Entry 8ABI (electron microscopy, 3.00 A resolution); this record covers chains C and H of the 20 polymer chains in the assembly.

== Chain C ==
Name: Cytochrome b
Source organism: Yarrowia lipolytica
UniProtKB: Q9B6D0 (CYB_YARLI); residues 1-385 here = UniProt positions 1-385
Sequence (385 residues; numbered 1 to 385; the number before each row is that of its first residue):
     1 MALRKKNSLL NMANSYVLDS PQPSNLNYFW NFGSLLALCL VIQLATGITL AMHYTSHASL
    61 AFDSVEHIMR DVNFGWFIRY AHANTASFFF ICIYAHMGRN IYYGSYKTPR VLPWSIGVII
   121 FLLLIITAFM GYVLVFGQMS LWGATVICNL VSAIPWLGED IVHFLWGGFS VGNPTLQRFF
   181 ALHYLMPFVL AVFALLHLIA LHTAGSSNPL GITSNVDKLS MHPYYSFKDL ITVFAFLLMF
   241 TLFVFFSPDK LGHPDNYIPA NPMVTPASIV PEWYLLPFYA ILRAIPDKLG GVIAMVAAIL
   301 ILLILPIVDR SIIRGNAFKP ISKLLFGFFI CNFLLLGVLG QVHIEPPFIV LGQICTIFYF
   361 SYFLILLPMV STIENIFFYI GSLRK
Disordered / not traced: 384-385
UniProt features mapped onto this chain:
  - binding site (heme b): His82, His96, His183, His197
  - binding site (a ubiquinone): His202
Ion coordination: heme Fe site 1: His82, His183; heme Fe site 2: His96, His197
Residues lining bound ligands:
  - AWB ([(2R,3S,6S,7R,8R)-3-[(3-formamido-2-oxidanyl-phenyl)carbonylamino]-8-hexyl-2,6-dimethyl-4,9-bis(oxidanylidene)-1,5-dioxonan-7-yl] 3-methylbutanoate): Ala13, Tyr16, Val17, Gln22, Leu26, Trp30, Asn31, Gly33, Ser34, Ala37, Leu40, Ala191, Ala194, Leu195, Leu198, Ser206, Met221, Tyr225, Lys228, Asp229
  - heme (HEM), molecule 1: Trp30, Gly33, Ser34, Leu36, Ala37, Leu40, Phe89, Ile93, His96, Met97, Arg99, Asn100, Ser105, Arg110, Pro113, Trp114, Gly117, Val118, Ile120, Phe121, Leu190, Ala194, His197, Leu198, Leu201, Ser206, Ser207
  - heme (HEM), molecule 2: Leu40, Gln43, Leu44, Gly47, Ile48, Leu50, Ala51, Tyr54, Val65, Arg79, His82, Ala83, Ala86, Phe89, Leu124, Thr127, Ala128, Gly131, Tyr132, Leu134, Val135, Phe180, His183, Tyr184, Pro187, Leu190, Tyr274
  - 1,2-diacyl-sn-glycero-3-phosphocholine (PC1): Asn27, Phe29, Tyr94, Ala95, Met97, Gly98, Arg99, Tyr102, Tyr103, Pro209, Leu210, Ala317, Phe318, Lys323, Phe326, Gly327, Ile330, Cys331, Phe333
  - phosphatidylethanolamine (PTY), molecule 1: Ser34, Ala37, Leu38, Val41, His222, Pro223, Ser226, Phe227, Asp229, Leu230, Val233, Phe234
  - phosphatidylethanolamine (PTY), molecule 2: Ile42, Phe74, Phe77, Phe234, Leu237, Phe240, Phe245
From the paper describing this entry:
  - conformationally variable residues (order/disorder transition, side-chain flip): Trp142, Ile269

== Chain H ==
Name: Cytochrome b-c1 complex subunit 8
Source organism: Yarrowia lipolytica
UniProtKB: Q6C387 (Q6C387_YARLI); residues 3-95 here correspond to UniProt positions 1-93 (UniProt number = residue number - 2)
Sequence (93 residues; numbered 3 to 95; the number before each row is that of its first residue):
     3 MGGNGHYMGW WGHMGSPPQK GIAGYTISPF AARPFAGVVH AAIFNTFRRT KNQALFVILP
    63 VSFFYYVWTQ ASEKNEWLYT KAGRHELAKA LAE
Disordered / not traced: 3-8, 94-95
Residues lining bound ligands: 1,2-diacyl-sn-glycero-3-phosphocholine (PC1): Gln55, Phe58, Val59, Val63

== How chain C and chain H interact ==
Contacting residue pairs - 57 pairs, chain C then chain H:
  Ser15(C) - Trp12(H)
  Asp19(C) - Trp12(H)
  Asp19(C) - Trp13(H)  hydrogen bond (backbone-side chain)
  Ser20(C) - Trp12(H)
  Pro21(C) - Met10(H)
  Pro21(C) - Trp12(H)
  Pro21(C) - Trp13(H)  hydrophobic
  Pro21(C) - Met16(H)  hydrophobic
  Pro109(C) - Tyr9(H)  hydrophobic
  His202(C) - Met10(H)
  His202(C) - Trp12(H)
  Thr203(C) - Met10(H)  hydrogen bond (backbone-backbone)
  Ala204(C) - Met10(H)
  Gly205(C) - Met10(H)
  Asn215(C) - Tyr9(H)  hydrogen bond (side chain-backbone)
  Asn215(C) - Met10(H)
  Asn215(C) - Met16(H)
  Asn215(C) - Ser18(H)
  Val216(C) - Ser18(H)
  Val216(C) - Gln21(H)  hydrogen bond (backbone-side chain)
  Lys218(C) - Met10(H)
  Lys218(C) - Trp13(H)
  Lys218(C) - Met16(H)
  Leu219(C) - Trp13(H)
  Ser220(C) - Trp13(H)
  Pro320(C) - Phe58(H)
  Lys323(C) - Gln55(H)  hydrogen bond
  Lys323(C) - Phe58(H)
  Leu324(C) - Phe58(H)
  Gly327(C) - Pro62(H)
  Phe328(C) - Pro62(H)  hydrophobic
  Phe328(C) - Phe65(H)  hydrophobic
  Phe328(C) - Phe66(H)
  Cys331(C) - Pro62(H)  hydrophobic
  Cys331(C) - Val63(H)  hydrophobic
  Cys331(C) - Phe66(H)  hydrophobic
  Asn332(C) - Phe66(H)
  Leu335(C) - Phe66(H)  hydrophobic
  Leu335(C) - Val69(H)  hydrophobic
  Val338(C) - Trp70(H)  hydrophobic
  Val342(C) - Trp70(H)  hydrophobic
  Glu345(C) - Asn77(H)  hydrogen bond
  Glu345(C) - Tyr81(H)
  Pro346(C) - Asn77(H)  hydrogen bond (backbone-side chain)
  Pro346(C) - Leu80(H)
  Pro346(C) - Tyr81(H)
  Pro346(C) - Leu89(H)  hydrophobic
  Pro346(C) - Leu93(H)
  Pro347(C) - Ala73(H)
  Pro347(C) - Lys76(H)
  Pro347(C) - Asn77(H)
  Phe348(C) - Trp70(H)  hydrophobic
  Phe348(C) - Ala73(H)  hydrophobic
  Phe348(C) - Ser74(H)
  Phe348(C) - Asn77(H)
  Leu351(C) - Val69(H)  hydrophobic
  Leu351(C) - Ala73(H)  hydrophobic
Also at the interface, not in a pair above, chain H (28 interface residues in all): Gly17, Pro19, Leu57, Leu61, Ala92

== In short ==
The interface between chain C and chain H involves 29 residues on one side and 28 on the other, with 7
hydrogen bonds. Polar pairs include Asp19(C)-Trp13(H), Asn215(C)-Tyr9(H) and Val216(C)-Gln21(H).
1,2-diacyl-sn-glycero-3-phosphocholine is bound between chain C and chain H. Ligands of chain C: heme,
phosphatidylethanolamine and compound AWB. From the paper: conformational variability at Trp142(C) and
Ile269(C).
Here chain C is Cytochrome b and chain H is Cytochrome b-c1 complex subunit 8, both from Yarrowia lipolytica.
Entry 8ABI (Complex III2 from Yarrowia lipolytica,antimycin A bound, int-position) was determined by electron
microscopy together with 8AB6, 8AB7, 8AB8, 8AB9, 8ABA, 8ABB and 11 further entries from the same study.
